Entry 7YKZ (electron microscopy, 4.30 A resolution (low resolution: residue-level contacts below are approximate; hydrogen-bond / salt-bridge calls are withheld)); this record covers chains B and C of the 6 polymer chains in the assembly.

== Chain B (and C) ==
Name: ATPase family gene 2 protein
Source organism: Saccharomyces cerevisiae
Notes: EC 3.6.4.10; chain C of this document is another copy of the same molecule, construct and numbering; everything in this record applies to it too
UniProt: P32794 (AFG2_YEAST); residue numbers follow UniProt; this construct covers 1-780
Chain sequence (780 residues; row label = number of the first residue in the row):
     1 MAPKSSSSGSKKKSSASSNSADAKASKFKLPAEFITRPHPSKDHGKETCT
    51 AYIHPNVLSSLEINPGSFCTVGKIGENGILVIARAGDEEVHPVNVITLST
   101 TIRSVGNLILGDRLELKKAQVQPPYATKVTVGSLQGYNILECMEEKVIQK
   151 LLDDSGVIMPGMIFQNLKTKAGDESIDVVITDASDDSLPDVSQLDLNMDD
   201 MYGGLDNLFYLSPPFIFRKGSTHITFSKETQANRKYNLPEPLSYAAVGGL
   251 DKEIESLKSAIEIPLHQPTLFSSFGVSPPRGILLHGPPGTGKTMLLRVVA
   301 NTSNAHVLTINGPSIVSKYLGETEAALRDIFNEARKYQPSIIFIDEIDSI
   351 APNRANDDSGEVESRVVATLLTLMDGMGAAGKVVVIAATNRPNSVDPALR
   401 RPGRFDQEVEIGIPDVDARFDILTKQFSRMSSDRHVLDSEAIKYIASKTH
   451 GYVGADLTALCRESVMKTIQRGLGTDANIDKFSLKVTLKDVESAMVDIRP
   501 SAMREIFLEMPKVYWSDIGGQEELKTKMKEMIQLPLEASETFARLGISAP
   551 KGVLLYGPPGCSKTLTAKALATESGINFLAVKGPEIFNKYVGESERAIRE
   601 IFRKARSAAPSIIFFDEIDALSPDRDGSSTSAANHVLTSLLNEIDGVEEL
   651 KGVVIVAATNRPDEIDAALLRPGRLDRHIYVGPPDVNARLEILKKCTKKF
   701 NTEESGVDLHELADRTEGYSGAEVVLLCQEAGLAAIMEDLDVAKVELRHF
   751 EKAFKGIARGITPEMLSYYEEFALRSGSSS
Disordered / not traced: 1-28, 206-219, 777-780
Small-molecule neighbours:
  - ADP (adenosine-5'-diphosphate): Gly-560, Cys-561, Ser-562, Lys-563, Thr-564, Leu-565, Asp-616, Glu-617, Ile-692, Gly-721, Val-725
  - ATP / NDT, molecule 1: Ala-246, Val-247, Gly-248, Pro-288, Gly-289, Thr-290, Gly-291, Lys-292, Thr-293, Met-294, Asp-345, Ile-422, Arg-429, Gly-454, Ala-455, Thr-458, Arg-462
  - ATP / NDT, molecule 2: Gly-275, Ser-277, Pro-402, Gly-403
Swiss-Prot annotation at these positions:
  - binding site (ATP): Gly-286 to Thr-293, Gly-557 to Thr-564
  - mutagenesis: Phe-343 (F343L: In dgr1-sup*; moderate loss of catalytic activity. No growth defect. Restores growth and formation of 60S ribosomal subunit maturation but not catalytic activity or oligomerization ...), Glu-346 (E346Q: Reduces basal and RLP24-dependent ATPase activity. Increases interaction with RLP24. Slightly reduces RLP24 release. Does not affect composition of pre-60S ribosomal particles or growth), Leu-457 (L457S: In afg2-18, drg1-18 or drg1-ts; temperature sensitive mutant. At the restrictive temperature of 37 degrees Celsius, impaired growth ...), Cys-561 to Ser-562 (Increases ATPase activity and reduces affinity for ATP. Mild defect in oligomerization), Cys-561 (C561T: In drg1-11; severe loss of ATPase activity. Severe loss of oligomerization. Resistant to diazaborine-mediated growth inhibition), Ser-562 (S562G: Increases ATPase activity. Loss of oligomerization), Ala-569 (A569V: In drg1-3; resistant to diazaborine-mediated growth inhibition), Glu-617 (E617Q: Increases basal ATPase activity. Reduces RLP24-mediated activation. Does not affect interaction with RLP24 ...), Val-725 (V725E: In drg1-1; slight loss of ATPase activity. No effect on affinity for ATP or oligomerization. Resistant to diazaborine-mediated growth inhibition ...)

== Interface between chain B and chain C ==
Residue-residue contacts (45; chain B residue first):
  Ile-74(B) / Arg-328(C)
  Asn-237(B) / Ser-272(C)
  Asn-237(B) / Ala-379(C)
  Asn-237(B) / Ala-380(C)
  Pro-288(B) / Arg-401(C)
  Gly-289(B) / Arg-401(C)
  Pro-313(B) / Arg-365(C)
  Ser-314(B) / Arg-365(C)
  Arg-434(B) / Ser-273(C)
  Arg-434(B) / Phe-274(C)
  Ala-459(B) / Pro-402(C)
  Arg-462(B) / Val-276(C)
  Arg-462(B) / Ser-277(C)
  Arg-462(B) / Pro-278(C)
  Arg-462(B) / Pro-279(C)
  Arg-462(B) / Asp-406(C)
  Val-465(B) / Phe-274(C)
  Met-466(B) / Phe-271(C)
  Gln-470(B) / Ser-259(C)
  Gln-470(B) / Ile-263(C)
  Lys-481(B) / Leu-270(C)
  Lys-481(B) / Ser-273(C)
  Lys-481(B) / Phe-274(C)
  Met-503(B) / Val-647(C)
  Leu-508(B) / Val-647(C)
  Glu-585(B) / Asn-642(C)
  Asn-588(B) / His-635(C)
  Lys-589(B) / Val-591(C)
  Lys-589(B) / His-635(C)
  Lys-699(B) / Arg-544(C)
  Lys-699(B) / Leu-545(C)
  Phe-700(B) / Leu-545(C)
  Leu-726(B) / Pro-672(C)
  Leu-726(B) / Asp-676(C)
  Gln-729(B) / Ile-547(C)
  Glu-730(B) / Arg-677(C)
  Gly-732(B) / Ile-547(C)
  Leu-733(B) / Leu-534(C)
  Leu-733(B) / Phe-542(C)
  Leu-733(B) / Ile-547(C)
  Ile-736(B) / Leu-534(C)
  Ile-736(B) / Phe-542(C)
  Ile-736(B) / Leu-545(C)
  Met-737(B) / Glu-530(C)
  Asp-741(B) / Arg-544(C)
Also at the interface, not in a pair above, chain B (38 interface residues in all): Glu-76, Asp-190, Lys-318, Ser-349, Ile-469, Leu-473, Val-496, Lys-582, Phe-587, Cys-728
Also at the interface, not in a pair above, chain C (41 interface residues in all): Leu-320, Lys-336, Arg-354, Ser-364, Met-377, Thr-541, Arg-606, Thr-638, Glu-648, Gly-673

== In short ==
38 residues of chain B and 41 residues of chain C are in contact. Chain B binds ADP and ATP / NDT. Curated
annotation (UniProt) lists 16 ATP-binding residues and 8 mutagenesis sites on chain B.
Both chains are ATPase family gene 2 protein (Saccharomyces cerevisiae). Entry 7YKZ (Cryo-EM structure of Drg1
hexamer in the planar state treated with ADP/AMPPNP/Diazaborine) was determined by electron microscopy (same
publication as 7WBB, 7WD3, 7YKK, 7YKL and 7YKT).
